PDB entry 4IT9 | X-ray diffraction, 1.70 A resolution | chains A and B

# Chain A (and B)
Molecule: Succinate-semialdehyde dehydrogenase
From: Synechococcus sp
Notes: chain B of this document is another copy of the same molecule, construct and numbering; everything in this record applies to it too
UniProt: B1XMM6 (B1XMM6_SYNP2); residues 1-454 here = UniProt positions 1-454
Amino-acid sequence (456 residues; numbered -1 to 454; the number before each row is that of its first residue; numbers below 1 keep their minus sign (Gly-1 is residue -1)):
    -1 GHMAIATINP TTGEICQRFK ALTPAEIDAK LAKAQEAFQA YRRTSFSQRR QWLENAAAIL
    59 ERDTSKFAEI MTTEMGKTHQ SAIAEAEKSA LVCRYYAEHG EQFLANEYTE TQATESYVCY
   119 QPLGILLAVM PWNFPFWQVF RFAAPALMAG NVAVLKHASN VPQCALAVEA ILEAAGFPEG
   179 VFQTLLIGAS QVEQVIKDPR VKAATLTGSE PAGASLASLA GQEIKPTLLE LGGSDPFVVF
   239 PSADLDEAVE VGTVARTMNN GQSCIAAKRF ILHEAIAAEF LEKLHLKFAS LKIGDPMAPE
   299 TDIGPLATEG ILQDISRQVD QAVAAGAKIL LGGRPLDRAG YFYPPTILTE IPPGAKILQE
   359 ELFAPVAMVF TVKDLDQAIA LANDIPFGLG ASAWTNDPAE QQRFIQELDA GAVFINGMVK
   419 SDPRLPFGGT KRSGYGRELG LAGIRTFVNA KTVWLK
Unresolved in the structure: -1 to 2
Differences from the reference sequence: expression tag (-1 to 0)

# Interface between chain A and chain B
Contacting residue pairs - 104 pairs, chain A then chain B:
  Arg40(A) - Asp407(B)  salt bridge
  Thr107(A) - Arg422(B)
  Thr107(A) - Leu423(B)
  Glu108(A) - Arg422(B)
  Thr109(A) - Arg422(B)
  Tyr115(A) - Ile403(B)
  Val116(A) - Pro424(B)
  Gln119(A) - Gln404(B)  hydrogen bond (side chain-backbone)
  Glu208(A) - Ile222(B)
  Ala212(A) - Gly219(B)
  Ala212(A) - Gln220(B)
  Ala212(A) - Ile222(B)
  Ala215(A) - Gly219(B)
  Ser216(A) - Ser216(B)
  Ser216(A) - Gly219(B)
  Ser216(A) - Gln220(B)
  Gly219(A) - Ala212(B)
  Gly219(A) - Ala215(B)
  Gly219(A) - Ser216(B)
  Gln220(A) - Ala212(B)
  Gln220(A) - Ser216(B)
  Glu221(A) - Arg430(B)  salt bridge
  Ile222(A) - Glu208(B)
  Ile222(A) - Ala212(B)  hydrophobic
  Ile222(A) - Leu227(B)  hydrophobic
  Ile222(A) - Leu229(B)  hydrophobic
  Ile222(A) - Lys429(B)
  Ile222(A) - Gly432(B)
  Ile222(A) - Tyr433(B)
  Lys223(A) - Tyr433(B)
  Pro224(A) - Tyr433(B)
  Leu227(A) - Ile222(B)  hydrophobic
  Leu229(A) - Ile222(B)  hydrophobic
  Glu245(A) - Lys454(B)  salt bridge
  Gln399(A) - Leu453(B)
  Ile403(A) - Tyr115(B)
  Ile403(A) - Lys449(B)  hydrogen bond (backbone-side chain)
  Ile403(A) - Val451(B)  hydrophobic
  Gln404(A) - Gln119(B)  hydrogen bond (backbone-side chain)
  Gln404(A) - Lys449(B)  hydrogen bond (backbone-side chain)
  Leu406(A) - Lys449(B)  hydrogen bond (backbone-side chain)
  Asp407(A) - Arg40(B)  salt bridge
  Ala408(A) - Asn447(B)  hydrogen bond (backbone-side chain)
  Ala408(A) - Lys449(B)
  Gly409(A) - Asn447(B)
  Gly409(A) - Ala448(B)
  Gly409(A) - Lys449(B)
  Gly409(A) - Thr450(B)  hydrogen bond (backbone-backbone)
  Ala410(A) - Thr450(B)
  Val411(A) - Lys449(B)
  Val411(A) - Thr450(B)  hydrogen bond (backbone-backbone)
  Val411(A) - Val451(B)
  Val411(A) - Trp452(B)  hydrogen bond (backbone-backbone)
  Phe412(A) - Trp452(B)
  Ile413(A) - Trp452(B)  hydrogen bond (backbone-backbone)
  Ile413(A) - Leu453(B)  hydrophobic
  Ile413(A) - Lys454(B)  hydrogen bond (backbone-backbone)
  Asn414(A) - Trp452(B)
  Asn414(A) - Lys454(B)
  Gly415(A) - Trp452(B)
  Arg422(A) - Thr107(B)
  Arg422(A) - Glu108(B)
  Arg422(A) - Thr109(B)
  Leu423(A) - Thr107(B)
  Leu423(A) - Thr109(B)
  Pro424(A) - Val116(B)
  Pro424(A) - Thr450(B)  hydrogen bond (backbone-side chain)
  Thr428(A) - Asn447(B)
  Lys429(A) - Ile222(B)
  Arg430(A) - Glu221(B)  salt bridge
  Gly432(A) - Ile222(B)
  Tyr433(A) - Ile222(B)
  Tyr433(A) - Lys223(B)
  Tyr433(A) - Pro224(B)
  Arg435(A) - Asn447(B)  hydrogen bond
  Arg435(A) - Ala448(B)  hydrogen bond (side chain-backbone)
  Asn447(A) - Ala408(B)  hydrogen bond (side chain-backbone)
  Asn447(A) - Gly409(B)
  Asn447(A) - Thr428(B)
  Asn447(A) - Arg435(B)  hydrogen bond
  Ala448(A) - Gly409(B)
  Ala448(A) - Arg435(B)  hydrogen bond (backbone-side chain)
  Lys449(A) - Ile403(B)  hydrogen bond (side chain-backbone)
  Lys449(A) - Gln404(B)  hydrogen bond (side chain-backbone)
  Lys449(A) - Leu406(B)  hydrogen bond (side chain-backbone)
  Lys449(A) - Ala408(B)
  Lys449(A) - Gly409(B)
  Lys449(A) - Val411(B)
  Thr450(A) - Gly409(B)  hydrogen bond (backbone-backbone)
  Thr450(A) - Ala410(B)
  Thr450(A) - Val411(B)  hydrogen bond (backbone-backbone)
  Thr450(A) - Leu423(B)
  Thr450(A) - Pro424(B)  hydrogen bond (side chain-backbone)
  Val451(A) - Ile403(B)  hydrophobic
  Val451(A) - Val411(B)
  Trp452(A) - Val411(B)  hydrogen bond (backbone-backbone)
  Trp452(A) - Phe412(B)
  Trp452(A) - Ile413(B)  hydrogen bond (backbone-backbone)
  Trp452(A) - Gly415(B)
  Leu453(A) - Gln399(B)
  Leu453(A) - Ile413(B)  hydrophobic
  Lys454(A) - Glu245(B)  salt bridge
  Lys454(A) - Ile413(B)  hydrogen bond (backbone-backbone)
  Lys454(A) - Asn414(B)
Interface residues without a listed pair, chain A (54 interface residues in all): Ser114, Gly211, Glu405, Asp420
Interface residues without a listed pair, chain B (53 interface residues in all): Gly211, Glu405, Asp420

# Overview
Chain A and chain B form an interface of 54 and 53 residues respectively, with 26 hydrogen bonds and 6 salt
bridges. Polar pairs include Arg40(A)-Asp407(B), Glu221(A)-Arg430(B) and Glu245(A)-Lys454(B).
Both chains are Succinate-semialdehyde dehydrogenase (Synechococcus sp). Entry 4IT9 (Structure of Bacterial
Enzyme) was determined by X-ray diffraction, deposited together with 4ITA and 4ITB.
